PDB entry 2E3X | X-ray diffraction, 2.91 A resolution | chains A and C of the 3 polymer chains in the assembly

[Chain A]
Molecule: Coagulation factor X-activating enzyme heavy chain
From: Daboia russellii siamensis
Notes: EC 3.4.24.58
Reference sequence: Q7LZ61 (RVVX_DABRU); aligned to UniProt positions 1-427 over residues 1-427 (the alignment contains insertions or deletions, so no single offset holds)
Chain sequence (427 residues; row label = number of the first residue in the row):
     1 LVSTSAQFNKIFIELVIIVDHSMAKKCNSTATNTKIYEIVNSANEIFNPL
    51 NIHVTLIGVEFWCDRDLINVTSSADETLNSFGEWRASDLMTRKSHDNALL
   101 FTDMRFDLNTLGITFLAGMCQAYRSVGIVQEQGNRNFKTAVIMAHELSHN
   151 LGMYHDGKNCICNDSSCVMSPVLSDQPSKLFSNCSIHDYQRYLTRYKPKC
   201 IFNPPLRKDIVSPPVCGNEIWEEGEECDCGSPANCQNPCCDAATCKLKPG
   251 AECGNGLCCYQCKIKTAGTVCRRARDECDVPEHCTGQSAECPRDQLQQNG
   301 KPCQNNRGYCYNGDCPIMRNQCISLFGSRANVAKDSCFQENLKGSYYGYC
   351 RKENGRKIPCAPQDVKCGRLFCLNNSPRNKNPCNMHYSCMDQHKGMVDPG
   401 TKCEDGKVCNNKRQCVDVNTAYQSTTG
Disordered / not traced: 1-6, 423-427
Disulfide bonds: Cys27-Cys63, Cys120-Cys200, Cys160-Cys184, Cys162-Cys167, Cys216-Cys245, Cys227-Cys240, Cys229-Cys235, Cys239-Cys262, Cys253-Cys259, Cys258-Cys284, Cys271-Cys291, Cys278-Cys310, Cys303-Cys315, Cys322-Cys372, Cys337-Cys383, Cys350-Cys360, Cys367-Cys409, Cys403-Cys415
Covalent attachments: glycan linked to Asn69; N-acetylglucosamine (NAG) linked to Asn183
Metal / ion sites: Zn2+: His145, His149, His155 (together with gm6001)
Small-molecule neighbours:
  - Ca2+ (CA), molecule 1: Phe12, Glu14, Asp96, Cys200, Ile201, Asn203
  - Ca2+ (CA), molecule 2: Asn48, Asn51, Glu219
  - Ca2+ (CA), molecule 3: Val215, Cys216, Asn218, Ile220, Trp221, Glu222, Glu225, Asp228
  - Ca2+ (CA), molecule 4: Arg272, Asp279, Val280, Pro281, Glu282, Asp294, Gln295
  - gm6001: Asn109, Thr110, Leu111, Gly112, Ile142, His145, Glu146, His149, His155, Ser170, Pro171, Val172, Leu173
Reported in the primary citation:
  - Zn2+ coordination: His145 to Asp156

[Chain C]
Molecule: Coagulation factor X-activating enzyme light chain 1
From: Daboia russellii siamensis
Reference sequence: Q4PRD1 (LC1_DABRU); residues 2-123 here correspond to UniProt positions 25-146 (UniProt number = residue number + 23)
Chain sequence (122 residues; each row starts with the number of its first residue):
     2 LDCPSGWLSYEQHCYKGFNDLKNWTDAEKFCTEQKKGSHLVSLHSREEEK
    52 FVVNLISENLEYPATWIGLGNMWKDCRMEWSDRGNVKYKALAEESYCLIM
   102 ITHEKVWKSMTCNFIAPVVCKF
Disordered / not traced: 2, 123
Disulfide bonds: Cys4-Cys15, Cys32-Cys121, Cys98-Cys113
Covalent attachments: N-acetylglucosamine (NAG) linked to Asn24
UniProt features mapped onto this chain:
  - glycosylation: Asn24 (N-linked (GlcNAc...) (complex) asparagine)
Reported in the primary citation:
  - binding site for gm6001: Phe115 (by similarity / conservation)

[Interface between chain A and chain C]
Contacting residue pairs - 5 pairs, chain A then chain C:
  Gln339(A) - Asn86(C)
  Leu342(A) - Arg84(C)
  Lys343(A) - Asp83(C)  salt bridge
  Lys343(A) - Arg84(C)  hydrogen bond (backbone-side chain)
  Lys343(A) - Gly85(C)
Interface residues without a listed pair, chain A (4 interface residues in all): Gly344

[In short]
The chain A/chain C interface involves 4 residues from each chain, with 1 hydrogen bond and 1 salt bridge.
Among the polar pairs are Lys343(A)-Asp83(C) and Lys343(A)-Arg84(C). Bound to chain A: gm6001 and 4 copies of
Ca2+. The paper reports a binding site for gm6001 at Phe115(C); Zn2+ coordination by His145(A).
Chain A is Coagulation factor X-activating enzyme heavy chain and chain C is Coagulation factor X-activating
enzyme light chain 1, both from Daboia russellii siamensis; the structure, Crystal structure of Russell's
viper venom metalloproteinase, was determined by X-ray diffraction.
